1OYV - chains A and I of the 3 polymer chains in the assembly; structure by X-ray diffraction, 2.50 A resolution.

== Chain A ==
Molecule: Subtilisin Carlsberg
Organism: Bacillus licheniformis
Notes: EC 3.4.21.62
UniProt: P00780 (SUBT_BACLI); the author numbering skips numbers that UniProt does not, so the offset changes along the chain: 1-55 = UniProt 106-160; 57-275 = UniProt 161-379
Amino-acid sequence (274 residues; row label = number of the first residue in the row; note: 1 number in that range is skipped by the numbering (no residue carries it; nothing is unmodelled there)):
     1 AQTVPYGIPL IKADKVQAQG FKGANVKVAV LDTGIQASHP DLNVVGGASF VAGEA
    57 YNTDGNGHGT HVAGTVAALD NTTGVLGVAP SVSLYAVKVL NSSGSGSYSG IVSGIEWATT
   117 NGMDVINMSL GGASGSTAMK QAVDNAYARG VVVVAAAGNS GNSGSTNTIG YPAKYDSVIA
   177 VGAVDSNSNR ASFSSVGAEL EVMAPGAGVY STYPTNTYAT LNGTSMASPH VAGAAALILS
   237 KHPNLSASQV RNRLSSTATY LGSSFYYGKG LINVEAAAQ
Construct notes: conflict Ser103 (Thr207 in P00780), Ala129 (Pro233 in P00780), Asn158 (Ser262 in P00780), Ser161 (Asn265 in P00780), Asn212 (Ser316 in P00780)
Bound ions: Ca2+: Gln2, Asp41, Leu75, Asn77, Thr79, Val81

== Chain I ==
Molecule: Wound-induced proteinase inhibitor-II
Organism: Solanum lycopersicum
UniProt: P05119 (IP21_LYCES); residues 1-123 here correspond to UniProt positions 26-148 (UniProt number = residue number + 25)
Amino-acid sequence (123 residues; row label = number of the first residue in the row):
     1 KACTRECGNL GFGICPRSEG SPLNPICINC CSGYKGCNYY NSFGKFICEG ESDPKRPNAC
    61 TFNCDPNIAY SRCPRSQGKS LIYPTGCTTC CTGYKGCYYF GKDGKFVCEG ESDEPKANMY
   121 PVM
Not modelled in the structure: 74-85, 117-123
Cystine bridges: Cys3-Cys91, Cys7-Cys87, Cys15-Cys97, Cys27-Cys64, Cys30-Cys48, Cys31-Cys60, Cys37-Cys73, Cys90-Cys108

== Interface between chain A and chain I ==
Pairs across the interface (56; chain A residue first):
  Thr33(A) with Thr61(I)
  His64(A) with Thr61(I); Phe62(I); Asn63(I)
  Leu96(A) with Ala59(I), hydrophobic; Thr61(I)
  Gly100(A) with Cys31(I); Ala59(I); Cys60(I); Thr61(I), hydrogen bond (backbone-backbone)
  Ser101(A) with Cys31(I); Asn58(I), hydrogen bond; Ala59(I)
  Gly102(A) with Asn58(I), hydrogen bond (backbone-side chain); Ala59(I), hydrogen bond (backbone-backbone)
  Tyr104(A) with Pro57(I), hydrophobic; Asn58(I); Ala59(I)
  Ile107(A) with Ala59(I), hydrophobic
  Ser125(A) with Thr61(I); Phe62(I), hydrogen bond (backbone-backbone)
  Leu126(A) with Cys60(I); Phe62(I)
  Gly127(A) with Asn58(I); Ala59(I); Cys60(I), hydrogen bond (backbone-backbone); Phe62(I)
  Gly128(A) with Asn58(I)
  Ala129(A) with Phe12(I); Tyr34(I)
  Ser130(A) with Pro54(I); Pro57(I); Phe100(I); Gly104(I)
  Gly131(A) with Pro57(I); Gly104(I); Lys105(I)
  Ala152(A) with Phe62(I)
  Gly154(A) with Phe62(I)
  Asn155(A) with Cys27(I); Phe62(I), hydrogen bond (side chain-backbone); Asn63(I)
  Asn163(A) with Phe12(I)
  Tyr167(A) with Phe12(I); Asp103(I); Gly104(I), hydrogen bond (side chain-backbone)
  Lys170(A) with Phe12(I)
  Tyr171(A) with Asp103(I), hydrogen bond
  Phe189(A) with Cys27(I), hydrophobic; Cys64(I), hydrophobic
  Asn218(A) with Asn63(I); Cys64(I), hydrogen bond (backbone-backbone)
  Gly219(A) with Phe62(I)
  Thr220(A) with Phe62(I)
  Ser221(A) with Phe62(I), hydrogen bond (backbone-backbone); Asn63(I)
Also at the interface, not in a pair above, chain A (32 interface residues in all): Asp32, Thr133, Ala153, Thr162, Met222
Also at the interface, not in a pair above, chain I (18 interface residues in all): Gly13

== Summary ==
Chain A and chain I form an interface of 32 and 18 residues respectively; the contacts include 11 hydrogen
bonds. Polar pairs include Ser101(A)-Asn58(I), Gly102(A)-Asn58(I) and Asn155(A)-Phe62(I). The Ca2+ site is
built by Gln2(A), Asp41(A), Leu75(A), Asn77(A), Thr79(A) and Val81(A).
Chain A is Subtilisin Carlsberg (Bacillus licheniformis) and chain I is Wound-induced proteinase inhibitor-II
(Solanum lycopersicum); the structure, Crystal structure of tomato inhibitor-II in a ternary complex with
subtilisin Carlsberg, was determined by X-ray diffraction.
